PDB entry 6GJV | X-ray diffraction, 2.11 A resolution | chains E and H of the 8 polymer chains in the assembly

== Chain E (and H) ==
Molecule: Inosine-5'-monophosphate dehydrogenase
Organism: Pseudomonas aeruginosa PAO1
Notes: EC 1.1.1.205; chain H of this document is another copy of the same molecule, construct and numbering; everything in this record applies to it too
UniProt: Q9HXM5 (Q9HXM5_PSEAE); residue numbers follow UniProt; this construct covers 1-489
Sequence (509 residues; each row starts with the number of its first residue; numbers below 1 keep their minus sign (Met-19 is residue -19)):
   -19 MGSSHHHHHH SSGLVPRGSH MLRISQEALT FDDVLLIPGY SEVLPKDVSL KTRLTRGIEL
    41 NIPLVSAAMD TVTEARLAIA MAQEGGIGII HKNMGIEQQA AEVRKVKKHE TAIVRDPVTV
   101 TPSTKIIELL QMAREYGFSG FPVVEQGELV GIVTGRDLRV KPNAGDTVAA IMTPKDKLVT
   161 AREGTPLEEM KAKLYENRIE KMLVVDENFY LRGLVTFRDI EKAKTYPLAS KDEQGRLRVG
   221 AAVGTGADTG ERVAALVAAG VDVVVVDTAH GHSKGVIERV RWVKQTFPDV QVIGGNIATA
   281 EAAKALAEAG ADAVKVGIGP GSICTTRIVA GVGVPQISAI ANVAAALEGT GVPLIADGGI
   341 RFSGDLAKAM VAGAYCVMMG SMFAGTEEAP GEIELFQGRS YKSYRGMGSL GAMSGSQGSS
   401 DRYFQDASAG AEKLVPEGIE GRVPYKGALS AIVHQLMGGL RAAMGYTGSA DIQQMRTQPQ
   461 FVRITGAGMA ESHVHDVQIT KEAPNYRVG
Unresolved in the structure: -19 to 0, 140-145, 385-421, 468-489 (chain H: -19 to 0, 91-204, 385-420, 468-489)
Differences from the reference sequence: initiating methionine (-19); expression tag (-18 to 0)

== Interface between chain E and chain H ==
Residue-residue contacts (73):
  Leu9(E) - Leu2(H)  hydrophobic
  Leu9(E) - Ile4(H)  hydrophobic
  Leu15(E) - Arg307(H)
  Leu15(E) - Gly311(H)
  Leu15(E) - Gly313(H)
  Leu16(E) - Ala310(H)
  Leu16(E) - Gly311(H)  hydrogen bond (backbone-backbone)
  Leu16(E) - Val312(H)
  Leu16(E) - Gly313(H)  hydrogen bond (backbone-backbone)
  Ile17(E) - Ser5(H)
  Ile17(E) - Thr279(H)
  Pro18(E) - His250(H)
  Pro18(E) - Thr279(H)
  Pro18(E) - Ile298(H)  hydrophobic
  Pro18(E) - Val312(H)  hydrophobic
  Pro18(E) - Val314(H)
  Gly19(E) - His250(H)  hydrogen bond (backbone-side chain)
  Gly19(E) - His252(H)
  Tyr20(E) - His252(H)  hydrogen bond (backbone-side chain)
  Tyr20(E) - Ser253(H)
  Tyr20(E) - Lys254(H)
  Ser21(E) - His250(H)
  Ser21(E) - His252(H)  hydrogen bond (backbone-backbone)
  Ser21(E) - Ser253(H)
  Ser21(E) - Lys254(H)  hydrogen bond (backbone-backbone)
  Glu22(E) - Lys254(H)
  Ile317(E) - Leu2(H)  hydrophobic
  Ala321(E) - Leu2(H)  hydrophobic
  Ala325(E) - Met1(H)
  Glu328(E) - Met1(H)
  Phe342(E) - Ile308(H)
  Ser343(E) - Ile308(H)
  Ser343(E) - Val309(H)  hydrogen bond (side chain-backbone)
  Gly344(E) - Ile308(H)  hydrogen bond (backbone-backbone)
  Gly344(E) - Val309(H)  hydrogen bond (backbone-backbone)
  Gly344(E) - Ala310(H)
  Gly344(E) - Gly311(H)
  Ala347(E) - Ala310(H)
  Lys348(E) - Gly311(H)
  Val351(E) - Arg3(H)  hydrogen bond (backbone-side chain)
  Gly439(E) - Val309(H)
  Gly439(E) - Ala310(H)
  Ala443(E) - Ala310(H)
  Gly445(E) - His250(H)
  Tyr446(E) - Ala249(H)
  Tyr446(E) - His250(H)  hydrogen bond (backbone-side chain)
  Tyr446(E) - Thr306(H)
  Tyr446(E) - Val312(H)  hydrophobic
  Arg456(E) - Arg3(H)  hydrogen bond (backbone-side chain)
  Thr457(E) - Arg3(H)  hydrogen bond (backbone-side chain)
  Gln458(E) - Arg3(H)
  Pro459(E) - Arg3(H)  hydrogen bond (backbone-side chain)
  Gln460(E) - Arg3(H)
  Gln460(E) - Ser5(H)
  Phe461(E) - Leu2(H)  hydrophobic
  Phe461(E) - Arg3(H)  hydrogen bond (backbone-backbone)
  Phe461(E) - Ile4(H)
  Phe461(E) - Ser5(H)  hydrogen bond (backbone-backbone)
  Val462(E) - Gln6(H)
  Val462(E) - Ala8(H)  hydrophobic
  Val462(E) - Gly313(H)
  Arg463(E) - Ile4(H)
  Arg463(E) - Gln6(H)  hydrogen bond (backbone-backbone)
  Arg463(E) - Glu7(H)
  Arg463(E) - Ala8(H)  hydrogen bond (backbone-backbone)
  Ile464(E) - Ala8(H)
  Ile464(E) - Pro315(H)  hydrophobic
  Thr465(E) - Glu7(H)
  Thr465(E) - Asp13(H)  hydrogen bond
  Thr465(E) - Arg463(H)
  Ala467(E) - Thr10(H)
  Ala467(E) - Asp12(H)
  Ala467(E) - Asp13(H)
Other interface residues (no listed pair), chain E (38 interface residues in all): Ala352, Gln435, Ala442, Met455
Other interface residues (no listed pair), chain H (31 interface residues in all): Leu9, Ile257

== Summary ==
38 residues of chain E face 31 of chain H across their interface; the contacts include 19 hydrogen bonds.
Among the polar pairs are Gly19(E)-His250(H), Tyr20(E)-His252(H) and Ser343(E)-Val309(H).
Chain E and chain H are both Inosine-5'-monophosphate dehydrogenase (Pseudomonas aeruginosa PAO1); the
structure, apo-structure of IMPDH from Pseudomonas aeruginosa, was determined by X-ray diffraction, deposited
together with 6GK9.
